Entry 3MUR (X-ray diffraction, 3.00 A resolution); this record covers chains P and R.

[Chain P]
Molecule: U1 small nuclear ribonucleoprotein A
Source organism: Homo sapiens
UniProt: P09012 (SNRPA_HUMAN); residues 1-98 here = UniProt positions 1-98
Sequence (98 residues; numbered 1 to 98; the number before each row is that of its first residue):
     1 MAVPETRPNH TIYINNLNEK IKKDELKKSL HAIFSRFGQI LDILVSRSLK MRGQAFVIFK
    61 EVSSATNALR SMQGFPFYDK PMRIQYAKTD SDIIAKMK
Unresolved in the structure: 1-6, 97-98
Differences from the reference sequence: engineered mutation His31 (Tyr in P09012), Arg36 (Gln in P09012)
Swiss-Prot annotation at these positions:
  - modified residue: Ala2 (N-acetylalanine), Lys60 (N6-acetyllysine)
  - mutagenesis: Thr11 (T11V: Abolishes RNA binding), Tyr13 (Y13F: Substantially reduces RNA binding), Asn15 (N15V: Abolishes RNA binding), Asn16 (N16V: Substantially reduces RNA binding), Arg52 (R52Q: Abolishes RNA binding)

[Chain R]
Molecule: C92U mutant c-di-GMP riboswitch
Sequence (92 nucleotides; each row starts with the number of its first residue):
     8 XGUCACGCAC AGGGCAAACC AUUCGAAAGA GUGGGACGCA AAGCCUCCGG CCUAAACC
   660 AUUGCACUCC
    75 GGUAGGUAGC GGGGUUAUCG AUGG
Modified / non-standard residues: GTP (guanosine-5'-triphosphate) at position 8
Small-molecule neighbours: c-di-GMP (C2E; 9,9'-[(2R,3R,3aS,5S,7aR,9R,10R,10aS,12S,14aR)-3,5,10,12-tetrahydroxy-5,12-dioxidooctahydro-2H,7H-difuro[3,2-d:3',2'-j][1,3,7,9,2,8]tetraoxadiphosphacyclododecine-2,9-diyl]bis(2-amino-1,9-dihydro-6H-purin-6-one)): G14, A16, C17, A18, G19, G20, G21, C46, A47, A48, A49, U92, C93
What the authors report for this chain:
  - binding site for c-di-GMP: U92

[How chain P and chain R interact]
Residue-residue contacts - 39 pairs, chain P then chain R:
  Tyr13(P) - G663(R)  hydrogen bond to the base
  Tyr13(P) - C664(R)  stacking on the base
  Asn15(P) - U662(R)  base contact
  Asn15(P) - G663(R)  base contact
  Asn16(P) - U662(R)  hydrogen bond to the base
  Asn16(P) - G663(R)  hydrogen bond to the base
  Glu19(P) - U661(R)  hydrogen bond to the base
  Glu19(P) - G663(R)  hydrogen bond to the base
  Lys20(P) - A62(R)  phosphate contact
  Lys20(P) - A63(R)  salt bridge to the phosphate
  Lys20(P) - C64(R)  salt bridge to the phosphate
  Lys22(P) - A61(R)  salt bridge to the phosphate
  Lys22(P) - A62(R)  phosphate contact
  Arg47(P) - A61(R)  sugar contact
  Arg47(P) - A62(R)  salt bridge to the phosphate
  Ser48(P) - G75(R)  phosphate contact
  Ser48(P) - C669(R)  phosphate contact
  Leu49(P) - G75(R)  hydrogen bond to the phosphate
  Lys50(P) - G663(R)  hydrogen bond to the sugar
  Lys50(P) - C664(R)  sugar contact
  Met51(P) - A665(R)  sugar contact
  Arg52(P) - G75(R)  base contact
  Arg52(P) - A660(R)  hydrogen bond to the base
  Arg52(P) - U661(R)  base contact
  Arg52(P) - G663(R)  hydrogen bond to the base
  Gly53(P) - G663(R)  base contact
  Gln54(P) - G663(R)  base contact
  Phe56(P) - C664(R)  base contact
  Phe56(P) - A665(R)  stacking on the base
  Lys80(P) - U662(R)  hydrogen bond to the base
  Gln85(P) - C664(R)  base contact
  Tyr86(P) - C664(R)  hydrogen bond to the base
  Lys88(P) - C664(R)  base contact
  Thr89(P) - A665(R)  hydrogen bond to the base
  Asp90(P) - A665(R)  hydrogen bond to the base
  Asp90(P) - C666(R)  hydrogen bond to the base
  Ser91(P) - A665(R)  hydrogen bond to the base
  Ser91(P) - C666(R)  base contact
  Asp92(P) - C666(R)  hydrogen bond to the base
Also at the interface, not in a pair above, chain P (27 interface residues in all): Leu17, Ser46, Ala87, Ile93
Also at the interface, not in a pair above, chain R (14 interface residues in all): U667

[Overview]
27 residues of chain P and 14 residues of chain R are in contact, with 16 hydrogen bonds, 4 salt bridges and 2
aromatic stacking contacts. Polar contacts include Tyr13(P)-G663(R), Asn16(P)-U662(R) and Asn16(P)-G663(R).
Bound to chain R: c-di-GMP. From the paper: a binding site for c-di-GMP at U92(R).
Chain P is U1 small nuclear ribonucleoprotein A (Homo sapiens) and chain R is C92U mutant c-di-GMP riboswitch;
the structure, Crystal Structure of the C92U mutant c-di-GMP riboswith bound to c-di-GMP, was determined by
X-ray diffraction (same publication as 3MUM, 3MUT, 3MUV and 3MXH).
